7M72 - chains A and B of the 4 polymer chains in the assembly; structure by X-ray diffraction, 2.40 A resolution.

# Chain A
Protein: Antigen-presenting glycoprotein CD1d1
Source organism: Mus musculus
UniProt: P11609 (CD1D1_MOUSE); residues 1-279 here correspond to UniProt positions 19-297 (UniProt number = residue number + 18)
Sequence (302 residues; each row starts with the number of its first residue):
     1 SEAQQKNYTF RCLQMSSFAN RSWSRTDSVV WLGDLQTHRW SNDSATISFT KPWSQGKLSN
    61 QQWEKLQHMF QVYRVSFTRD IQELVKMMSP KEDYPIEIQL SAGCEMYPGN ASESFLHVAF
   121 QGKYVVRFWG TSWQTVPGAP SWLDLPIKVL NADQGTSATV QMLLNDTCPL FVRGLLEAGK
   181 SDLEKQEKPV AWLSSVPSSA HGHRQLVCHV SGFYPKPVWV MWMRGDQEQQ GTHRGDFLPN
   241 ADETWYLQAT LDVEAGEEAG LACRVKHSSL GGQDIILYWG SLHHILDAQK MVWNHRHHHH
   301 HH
Not modelled in the structure: 1-5, 302
Construct notes: conflict His201 (Asp219 in P11609); expression tag (280-302)
Curated features (UniProtKB/Swiss-Prot):
  - binding site (a D-galactosylceramide): Asp80, Asp153 to Thr156
  - glycosylation (N-linked (GlcNAc...) asparagine): Asn7, Asn20, Asn42, Asn110, Asn165
Disulfides: Cys104-Cys168, Cys208-Cys263
Covalent attachments: N-acetylglucosamine (NAG) linked to Asn20, Asn42, Asn165
Residues lining bound ligands: QOD ((3R)-N-[(2S,3R)-1-(alpha-D-galactopyranosyloxy)-3-hydroxy-15-methylhexadecan-2-yl]-3-hydroxyheptadecanamide): Cys12, Gln14, Ser28, Val30, Trp40, Ile47, Met69, Phe70, Val72, Tyr73, Ser76, Phe77, Asp80, Ile81, Ile98, Leu100, Ala102, Leu116, Val118, Phe120, Val125, Val126, Trp133, Leu143, Ile147, Leu150, Asp153, Gly155, Thr156, Thr159, Val160, Leu163
What the authors report for this chain:
  - binding site for QOD: Asp80, Asp153, Thr156, Thr159
  - conformationally variable residues: Met88, Trp142

# Chain B
Protein: Beta-2-microglobulin
Source organism: Mus musculus
UniProt: P01887 (B2MG_MOUSE); residues 1-99 here correspond to UniProt positions 21-119 (UniProt number = residue number + 20)
Sequence (99 residues; each row starts with the number of its first residue):
     1 IQKTPQIQVY SRHPPENGKP NILNCYVTQF HPPHIEIQML KNGKKIPKVE MSDMSFSKDW
    61 SFYILAHTEF TPTETDTYAC RVKHASMAEP KTVYWDRDM
Disulfides: Cys25-Cys80

# How chain A and chain B interact
Residue-residue contacts (77):
  Leu13(A) - Ser55(B)
  Leu13(A) - Phe56(B)
  Gln14(A) - Phe56(B)
  Met15(A) - Met54(B)
  Met15(A) - Phe56(B)  hydrophobic
  Met15(A) - Phe62(B)  hydrophobic
  Ser17(A) - Pro33(B)
  Val29(A) - Asp53(B)
  Val29(A) - Met54(B)
  Val29(A) - Ser55(B)
  Trp31(A) - Ser55(B)  hydrogen bond
  Trp31(A) - Tyr63(B)
  Gln36(A) - Asp53(B)  hydrogen bond
  Arg39(A) - Asp53(B)  salt bridge
  Glu97(A) - His31(B)
  Glu97(A) - Pro32(B)
  Glu97(A) - Pro33(B)
  Gln99(A) - Phe56(B)
  Gln99(A) - Trp60(B)  hydrogen bond (side chain-backbone)
  Gln99(A) - Phe62(B)
  Leu100(A) - Phe56(B)
  Ser101(A) - Trp60(B)
  His117(A) - Trp60(B)
  Ala119(A) - Trp60(B)  hydrophobic
  Gln121(A) - Ile1(B)
  Gly122(A) - His31(B)
  Gly122(A) - Trp60(B)
  Tyr124(A) - Trp60(B)
  Val190(A) - Pro14(B)  hydrophobic
  Trp192(A) - His13(B)
  Trp192(A) - Pro14(B)  hydrophobic
  Trp192(A) - Pro15(B)
  Ser194(A) - Asp98(B)  hydrogen bond (side chain-backbone)
  Ser195(A) - Asp98(B)
  Val196(A) - Asp98(B)
  Val196(A) - Met99(B)
  Val207(A) - Asp98(B)
  Val207(A) - Met99(B)
  His209(A) - Arg97(B)
  Ser211(A) - Arg12(B)  hydrogen bond (side chain-backbone)
  Gly212(A) - Arg12(B)
  Leu238(A) - Gln8(B)
  Leu238(A) - Tyr10(B)
  Leu238(A) - Tyr26(B)  hydrophobic
  Pro239(A) - Tyr10(B)  hydrogen bond (backbone-side chain)
  Pro239(A) - Tyr26(B)
  Pro239(A) - Leu65(B)
  Asn240(A) - Arg12(B)
  Asn240(A) - Asn24(B)  hydrogen bond
  Asn240(A) - Leu65(B)
  Ala241(A) - Leu65(B)
  Ala241(A) - His67(B)
  Asp242(A) - Arg12(B)  salt bridge
  Thr244(A) - Arg12(B)
  Tyr246(A) - Tyr10(B)  hydrophobic
  Gln248(A) - Met99(B)  hydrogen bond (side chain-backbone)
  Lys290(A) - Pro15(B)
  Lys290(A) - Glu16(B)
  Lys290(A) - Asn17(B)  hydrogen bond (backbone-backbone)
  Met291(A) - Pro15(B)
  Met291(A) - Asn17(B)
  Met291(A) - Arg97(B)  hydrogen bond (backbone-side chain)
  Met291(A) - Asp98(B)
  Val292(A) - Asn17(B)  hydrogen bond (backbone-side chain)
  Val292(A) - Glu74(B)
  Val292(A) - Arg97(B)
  Trp293(A) - Glu74(B)
  Trp293(A) - Asp96(B)
  Trp293(A) - Arg97(B)
  Trp293(A) - Asp98(B)  hydrogen bond
  Asn294(A) - Glu74(B)  hydrogen bond (backbone-backbone)
  His295(A) - Asp98(B)  salt bridge
  His297(A) - Tyr94(B)
  His298(A) - Asp96(B)
  His299(A) - Tyr94(B)  hydrogen bond (side chain-backbone)
  His299(A) - Asp96(B)  hydrogen bond (backbone-side chain)
  His299(A) - Met99(B)
Also at the interface, not in a pair above, chain A (45 interface residues in all): Val118, His301
Also at the interface, not in a pair above, chain B (35 interface residues in all): Ser11, Thr73, Thr75, Thr77, Val93, Trp95

# Summary
45 residues of chain A and 35 residues of chain B are in contact, with 15 hydrogen bonds and 3 salt bridges.
Polar pairs include Arg39(A)-Asp53(B), Asp242(A)-Arg12(B) and His295(A)-Asp98(B). Ligands of chain A: compound
QOD. From the paper: a binding site for QOD at Asp80(A), Asp153(A) and Thr156(A) among others; conformational
variability at Met88(A) and Trp142(A).
Chain A is Antigen-presenting glycoprotein CD1d1 and chain B is Beta-2-microglobulin, both from Mus musculus;
the structure, MHC-like protein complex structure, was determined by X-ray diffraction (same publication as
6XNG).
